1KQN - chains C and D of the 6 polymer chains in the assembly; structure by X-ray diffraction, 2.20 A resolution.

Chain C (and D):
Protein: Nicotinamide mononucleotide adenylyl transferase
Source organism: Homo sapiens
Notes: EC 2.7.7.1; chain D of this document is another copy of the same molecule, construct and numbering; everything in this record applies to it too
UniProt: Q9HAN9 (NMNA1_HUMAN); numbering as in UniProt (aligned over 1-279)
Chain sequence (279 residues; each row starts with the number of its first residue):
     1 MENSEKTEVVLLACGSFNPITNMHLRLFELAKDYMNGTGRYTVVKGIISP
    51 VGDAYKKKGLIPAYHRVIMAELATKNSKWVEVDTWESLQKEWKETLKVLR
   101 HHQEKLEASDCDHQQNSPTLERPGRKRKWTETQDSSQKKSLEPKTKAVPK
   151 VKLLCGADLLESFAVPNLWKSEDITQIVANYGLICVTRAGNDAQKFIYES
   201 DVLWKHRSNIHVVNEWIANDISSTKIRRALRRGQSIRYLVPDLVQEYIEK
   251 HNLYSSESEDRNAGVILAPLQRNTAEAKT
Not modelled in the structure: 1-5, 109-147, 276-279
Small-molecule neighbours:
  - NAD (nicotinamide-adenine-dinucleotide): Cys14, Gly15, Ser16, Phe17, Met23, His24, Leu27, Val51, Tyr55, Lys57, Glu86, Trp92, Lys93, Glu94, Thr95, Leu96, Leu154, Cys155, Gly156, Ala157, Asp158, Leu159, Leu168, Trp169, Asp173, Val186, Glu215, Asn219, Asp220, Pro269
  - xenon (XE), molecule 1: Met23, Arg26, Leu27, Leu30, Val186, Glu215
  - xenon (XE), molecule 2: Ser87, Leu88, Gln89, Lys90
  - xenon (XE), molecule 3: Phe163, Phe196, Ser200

How chain C and chain D interact:
Contacting residue pairs - 46 pairs, chain C then chain D:
  Leu25(C) - Tyr238(D)  hydrophobic
  Arg26(C) - Ser235(D)  hydrogen bond (side chain-backbone)
  Arg26(C) - Ile236(D)
  Arg26(C) - Arg237(D)  hydrogen bond (side chain-backbone)
  Arg26(C) - Leu239(D)
  Glu29(C) - Ser235(D)  hydrogen bond
  Glu29(C) - Arg237(D)
  Glu29(C) - Tyr238(D)
  Asp33(C) - Gln234(D)
  Asp33(C) - Ser235(D)  hydrogen bond (side chain-backbone)
  Asn76(C) - Arg237(D)  hydrogen bond (backbone-side chain)
  Lys78(C) - Arg237(D)
  Lys78(C) - Tyr238(D)
  Arg188(C) - Arg188(D)
  Trp216(C) - Asp220(D)
  Trp216(C) - Lys225(D)  hydrogen bond (backbone-side chain)
  Ile217(C) - Asp220(D)
  Ile217(C) - Ile221(D)  hydrophobic
  Ile217(C) - Lys225(D)
  Ala218(C) - Arg188(D)
  Ala218(C) - Ala218(D)
  Ala218(C) - Asn219(D)
  Ala218(C) - Asp220(D)  hydrogen bond (backbone-backbone)
  Asn219(C) - Ala218(D)
  Asn219(C) - Asn219(D)
  Asn219(C) - Ile221(D)
  Asn219(C) - Leu239(D)
  Asp220(C) - Ile217(D)
  Asp220(C) - Ala218(D)  hydrogen bond (backbone-backbone)
  Ile221(C) - Ile217(D)  hydrophobic
  Ile221(C) - Asn219(D)
  Lys225(C) - Trp216(D)  hydrogen bond (side chain-backbone)
  Lys225(C) - Ile217(D)
  Gln234(C) - Asp33(D)
  Ser235(C) - Arg26(D)  hydrogen bond (backbone-side chain)
  Ser235(C) - Glu29(D)  hydrogen bond
  Ser235(C) - Asp33(D)  hydrogen bond (backbone-side chain)
  Ile236(C) - Arg26(D)
  Arg237(C) - Arg26(D)  hydrogen bond (backbone-side chain)
  Arg237(C) - Asn76(D)  hydrogen bond (side chain-backbone)
  Arg237(C) - Lys78(D)
  Tyr238(C) - Leu25(D)  hydrophobic
  Tyr238(C) - Glu29(D)
  Leu239(C) - Arg26(D)
  Leu239(C) - Ile217(D)  hydrophobic
  Leu239(C) - Asn219(D)
Also at the interface, not in a pair above, chain C (24 interface residues in all): Asn22, Ser77, Ile226, Asp242
Also at the interface, not in a pair above, chain D (22 interface residues in all): Asn22, Ser77

In short:
24 residues of chain C face 22 of chain D across their interface; the contacts include 14 hydrogen bonds.
Among the polar pairs are Arg26(C)-Ser235(D), Arg26(C)-Arg237(D) and Glu29(C)-Ser235(D). Ligands of chain C:
NAD and 3 copies of xenon.
Chain C and chain D are both Nicotinamide mononucleotide adenylyl transferase (Homo sapiens); the structure,
Crystal structure of NMN/NaMN adenylyltransferase complexed with NAD, was determined by X-ray diffraction
(same publication as 1KR2 and 1KQO).
